PDB entry 8XOO | electron microscopy, 1.84 A resolution | chains A and I of the 21 polymer chains in the assembly

Chain A:
Molecule: ATP-dependent Clp protease proteolytic subunit
Organism: Streptomyces hawaiiensis
Notes: EC 3.4.21.92
UniProtKB: A0A5B9BGY8 (A0A5B9BGY8_9ACTN); residue numbers follow UniProt; this construct covers 30-219
Amino-acid sequence (226 residues; each row starts with the number of its first residue; numbers below 1 keep their minus sign (Met-6 is residue -6)):
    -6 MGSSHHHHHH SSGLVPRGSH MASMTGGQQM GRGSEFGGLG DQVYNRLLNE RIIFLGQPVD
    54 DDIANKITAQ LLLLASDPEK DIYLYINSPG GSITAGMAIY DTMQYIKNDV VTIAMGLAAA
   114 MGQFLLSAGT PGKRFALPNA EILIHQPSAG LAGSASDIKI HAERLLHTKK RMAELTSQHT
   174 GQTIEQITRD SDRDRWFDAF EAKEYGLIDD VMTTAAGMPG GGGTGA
Disordered / not traced: -6 to 30, 209-219
Sequence notes: initiating methionine (-6); expression tag (-5 to 29); engineered mutation Ala113 (Ser in A0A5B9BGY8)
What the authors report for this chain:
  - mutagenesis - S113A: decreased catalytic activity

Chain I:
Molecule: ATP-dependent Clp protease proteolytic subunit
Organism: Streptomyces hawaiiensis
Notes: EC 3.4.21.92
UniProtKB: A0A5B9BIX9 (A0A5B9BIX9_9ACTN); residues 50-235 here = UniProt positions 50-235
Amino-acid sequence (207 residues; row label = number of the first residue in the row):
    29 MGSSHHHHHH SSGLVPRGSH MEYDPYAKLF EERVIFLGVQ IDDASANDVM AQLLCLESMD
    89 PDRDISVYIN SPGGSFTALT AIYDTMQYVK PDVQTVCMGQ AAAAAAVLLA AGTPGKRMAL
   149 PNARVLIHQP YSETGRGQVS DLEIAANEIL RMRSQLEDML AKHSTTPVEK IREDIERDKI
   209 LTAEDALSYG LIDQVISTRK MDNSSLR
Disordered / not traced: 29-51, 235
Sequence notes: initiating methionine (29); expression tag (30-49); engineered mutation Ala131 (Ser in A0A5B9BIX9)
What the authors report for this chain:
  - mutagenesis - S131A: decreased catalytic activity

Chain A / chain I interface:
Pairs across the interface (34; chain A residue first):
  Gln139(A) - Gln166(I)  hydrogen bond
  Gln139(A) - Val167(I)
  Gln139(A) - Ser168(I)
  Pro140(A) - Gln166(I)
  Pro140(A) - Val167(I)
  Ser141(A) - Arg164(I)
  Ser141(A) - Gly165(I)
  Ala142(A) - Arg164(I)
  Ala142(A) - Gly165(I)  hydrogen bond (backbone-backbone)
  Ala142(A) - Leu170(I)
  Gly143(A) - Leu170(I)
  Leu144(A) - Glu161(I)
  Leu144(A) - Thr162(I)  hydrogen bond (backbone-backbone)
  Leu144(A) - Leu170(I)
  Ala145(A) - Ser160(I)
  Ala145(A) - Glu161(I)
  Gly146(A) - Tyr159(I)
  Gly146(A) - Ser160(I)  hydrogen bond (backbone-backbone)
  Ser147(A) - Gln157(I)
  Ala148(A) - Gln157(I)
  Ala148(A) - Pro158(I)
  Ala148(A) - Arg181(I)
  Ser149(A) - Gln157(I)
  Ser149(A) - Arg181(I)
  Ser149(A) - Glu204(I)
  Ile151(A) - Ser160(I)
  Ile151(A) - Ala174(I)  hydrophobic
  Ile151(A) - Ile177(I)  hydrophobic
  Ala155(A) - Ala174(I)  hydrophobic
  Leu158(A) - Leu170(I)  hydrophobic
  Leu159(A) - Glu171(I)
  Lys162(A) - Val167(I)
  Lys162(A) - Ser168(I)
  Asp185(A) - Gln166(I)
Other interface residues (no listed pair), chain A (19 interface residues in all): Lys152, Arg186
Other interface residues (no listed pair), chain I (20 interface residues in all): Gly163, Ala173, Leu178

Overview:
Chain A and chain I form an interface of 19 and 20 residues respectively, with 4 hydrogen bonds. Polar
contacts include Gln139(A)-Gln166(I), Ala142(A)-Gly165(I) and Leu144(A)-Thr162(I). From the paper: S113A of
chain A reduces catalytic activity; S131A of chain I reduces catalytic activity.
Here chain A is ATP-dependent Clp protease proteolytic subunit and chain I is ATP-dependent Clp protease
proteolytic subunit, both from Streptomyces hawaiiensis. Entry 8XOO (Cryo-EM structure of the ClpC1:ClpP1P2
degradation complex in Streptomyces hawaiiensis) was determined by electron microscopy together with 8XN4,
8XON and 8XOP from the same study.
